7R2K - chains P and R of the 24 polymer chains in the assembly; structure by electron microscopy, 3.30 A resolution.

[Chain P (and R)]
Protein: Cas7a
Organism: Pyrococcus furiosus DSM 3638
Notes: chain R of this document is another copy of the same molecule, construct and numbering; everything in this record applies to it too
UniProt: Q8U333 (Q8U333_PYRFU); residue numbers follow UniProt; this construct covers 1-336
Amino-acid sequence (336 residues; each row starts with the number of its first residue):
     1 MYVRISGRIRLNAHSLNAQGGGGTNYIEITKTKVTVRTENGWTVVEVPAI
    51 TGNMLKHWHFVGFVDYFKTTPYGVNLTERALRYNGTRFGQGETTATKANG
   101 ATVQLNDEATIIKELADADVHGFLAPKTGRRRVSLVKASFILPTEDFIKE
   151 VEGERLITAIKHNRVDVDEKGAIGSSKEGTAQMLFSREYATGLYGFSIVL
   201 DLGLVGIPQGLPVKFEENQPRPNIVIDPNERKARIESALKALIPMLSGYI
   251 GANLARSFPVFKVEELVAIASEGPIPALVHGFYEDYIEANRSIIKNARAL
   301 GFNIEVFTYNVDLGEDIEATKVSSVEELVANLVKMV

[Interface between chain P and chain R]
Residue-residue contacts - 90 pairs, chain P then chain R:
  Arg10(P) with Thr35(R), hydrogen bond; Phe282(R); Tyr283(R), hydrogen bond (backbone-side chain)
  Asn12(P) with Lys33(R); Val34(R); Phe282(R)
  Ala13(P) with Phe140(R)
  Asp65(P) with Pro274(R)
  Tyr66(P) with Phe302(R)
  Val74(P) with Phe215(R), hydrophobic
  Leu81(P) with Pro212(R)
  Arg82(P) with Gln209(R); Gly210(R)
  Ala98(P) with Phe215(R)
  Asn99(P) with Phe215(R); Asn218(R), hydrogen bond
  Asp146(P) with Trp42(R)
  Phe147(P) with Trp42(R), hydrophobic
  Glu150(P) with Gly41(R); Trp42(R), hydrogen bond (side chain-backbone)
  Glu154(P) with Val44(R)
  Arg155(P) with Lys33(R)
  Leu156(P) with Lys33(R); Val44(R), hydrophobic
  Ile157(P) with Lys33(R)
  Thr158(P) with Lys31(R); Thr32(R); Lys33(R)
  Ile160(P) with Thr30(R); Thr32(R); Thr51(R)
  His162(P) with Thr51(R); Asn53(R)
  Arg164(P) with Thr86(R); Arg87(R); Phe88(R), hydrogen bond (side chain-backbone)
  Val165(P) with Asn84(R); Thr86(R)
  Asp166(P) with Arg79(R), salt bridge; Asn84(R), hydrogen bond; Thr86(R), hydrogen bond
  Val167(P) with Arg82(R), hydrogen bond (backbone-side chain); Asn84(R), hydrogen bond (backbone-side chain)
  Asp168(P) with Arg82(R), hydrogen bond (backbone-side chain)
  Glu169(P) with Glu78(R); Arg82(R), salt bridge
  Ala181(P) with Gln90(R)
  Met183(P) with Gln90(R)
  Tyr189(P) with Phe140(R), hydrophobic
  Thr191(P) with Lys33(R); Thr35(R), hydrogen bond
  Gly192(P) with Thr35(R)
  Leu193(P) with Trp42(R)
  Ile243(P) with Pro276(R), hydrophobic
  Ser247(P) with Ala277(R)
  Tyr249(P) with Arg4(R), hydrogen bond; Asp201(R), hydrogen bond; Ala277(R), hydrophobic
  Leu254(P) with Lys137(R)
  Ala255(P) with Ser134(R); Val136(R); Lys137(R); Ala138(R), hydrogen bond (backbone-backbone)
  Arg256(P) with Gly52(R); Asn53(R); Ala138(R)
  Ser257(P) with Ala138(R); Ser139(R); Phe140(R)
  Phe258(P) with Ala138(R); Ser139(R); Ser197(R); Val199(R), hydrophobic; Ala277(R), hydrophobic
  Val260(P) with His280(R); Phe282(R), hydrophobic; Tyr283(R), hydrogen bond (backbone-side chain)
  Phe261(P) with Tyr283(R), hydrogen bond (backbone-side chain)
  Lys262(P) with Tyr283(R), hydrogen bond (backbone-side chain); Asp285(R), salt bridge
  Ser323(P) with Ser292(R), hydrogen bond
  Ser324(P) with Ser292(R); Ile293(R); Asn296(R), hydrogen bond
  Glu326(P) with Pro276(R); Ile293(R); Asn296(R); Ala297(R), hydrogen bond (side chain-backbone)
  Glu327(P) with Asn296(R)
  Ala330(P) with Leu300(R), hydrophobic
Interface residues without a listed pair, chain P (49 interface residues in all): Asn163
Interface residues without a listed pair, chain R (52 interface residues in all): Lys56, Gly89, Leu142, Val279

[Summary]
49 residues of chain P and 52 residues of chain R are in contact; the contacts include 20 hydrogen bonds and 3
salt bridges. Among the polar pairs are Asp166(P)-Arg79(R), Glu169(P)-Arg82(R) and Lys262(P)-Asp285(R).
Both chains are Cas7a (Pyrococcus furiosus DSM 3638). Entry 7R2K (elongated Cascade complex from type I-A
CRISPR-Cas system) was determined by electron microscopy.
